PDB entry 3T6Q | X-ray diffraction, 1.90 A resolution | chains A and C of the 4 polymer chains in the assembly

== Chain A ==
Protein: CD180 antigen
Organism: Mus musculus
UniProt: Q62192 (CD180_MOUSE); residues 21-626 here = UniProt positions 21-626
Chain sequence (606 residues; each row starts with the number of its first residue):
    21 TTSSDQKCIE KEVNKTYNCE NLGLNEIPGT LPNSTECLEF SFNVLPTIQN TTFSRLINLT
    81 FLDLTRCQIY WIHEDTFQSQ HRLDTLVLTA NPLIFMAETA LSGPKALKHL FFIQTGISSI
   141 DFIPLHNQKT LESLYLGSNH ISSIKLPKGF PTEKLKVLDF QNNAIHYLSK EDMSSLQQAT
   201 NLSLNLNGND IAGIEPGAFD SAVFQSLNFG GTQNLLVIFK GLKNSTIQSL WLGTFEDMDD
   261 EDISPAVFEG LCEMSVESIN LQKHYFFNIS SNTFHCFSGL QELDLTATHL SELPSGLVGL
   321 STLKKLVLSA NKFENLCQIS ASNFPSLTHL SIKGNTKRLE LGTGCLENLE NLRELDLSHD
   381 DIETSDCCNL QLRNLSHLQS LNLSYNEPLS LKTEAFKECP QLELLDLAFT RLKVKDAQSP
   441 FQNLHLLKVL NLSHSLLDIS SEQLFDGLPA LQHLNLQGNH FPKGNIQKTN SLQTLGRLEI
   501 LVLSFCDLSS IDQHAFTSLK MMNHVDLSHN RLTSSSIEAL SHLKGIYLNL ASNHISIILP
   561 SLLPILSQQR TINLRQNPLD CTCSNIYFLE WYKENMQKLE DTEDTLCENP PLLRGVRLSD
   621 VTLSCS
Unresolved in the structure: 21-25
Disulfides: Cys28-Cys39, Cys272-Cys296, Cys337-Cys365, Cys387-Cys388, Cys581-Cys607, Cys583-Cys625
Glycans and other covalent adducts: N-acetylglucosamine (NAG) linked to Asn34, Asn53, Asn70, Asn244, Asn394, Asn451; glycan linked to Asn402
Ion coordination: Cu ion: Glu269, His295
Curated features (UniProtKB/Swiss-Prot):
  - glycosylation (N-linked (GlcNAc...) asparagine): Asn34, Asn53, Asn70, Asn78, Asn201, Asn244, Asn288, Asn394, Asn402, Asn451

== Chain C ==
Protein: Lymphocyte antigen 86
Organism: Mus musculus
UniProt: O88188 (LY86_MOUSE); numbering as in UniProt (aligned over 20-162)
Chain sequence (145 residues; numbered 20 to 164; the number before each row is that of its first residue):
    20 DHGSENGWPK HTACNSGGLE VVYQSCDPLQ DFGLSIDQCS KQIQSNLNIR FGIILRQDIR
    80 KLFLDITLMA KGSSILNYSY PLCEEDQPKF SFCGRRKGEQ IYYAGPVNNP GLDVPQGEYQ
   140 LLLELYNENR ATVACANATV TSSEF
Unresolved in the structure: 20-25
Disulfides: Cys33-Cys58, Cys45-Cys154, Cys102-Cys112
Glycans and other covalent adducts: N-acetylglucosamine (NAG) linked to Asn96, Asn156
Differences from the reference sequence: expression tag (163-164)
Curated features (UniProtKB/Swiss-Prot):
  - glycosylation (N-linked (GlcNAc...) asparagine): Asn96, Asn156

== Interface between chain A and chain C ==
Residue-residue contacts (45):
  Glu40(A) with Lys116(C), salt bridge
  Asn41(A) with Leu48(C); Arg75(C), hydrogen bond
  Ser61(A) with Lys116(C), hydrogen bond
  Phe62(A) with Leu74(C); Arg75(C)
  Asp83(A) with Lys116(C), salt bridge
  Thr85(A) with Lys116(C); Gly117(C)
  Arg86(A) with Ile73(C); Gly117(C), hydrogen bond (side chain-backbone); Gln119(C)
  Thr109(A) with Lys116(C)
  Ala110(A) with Gly117(C)
  Phe131(A) with Arg115(C)
  Ile133(A) with Arg115(C); Glu118(C)
  Gln134(A) with Arg114(C); Glu118(C); Gln119(C), hydrogen bond (side chain-backbone)
  Tyr155(A) with Arg115(C)
  Ser158(A) with Arg114(C); Glu118(C), hydrogen bond
  Gln181(A) with Cys112(C); Arg114(C)
  Asn182(A) with Arg114(C)
  Trp251(A) with Pro107(C), hydrophobic
  Phe255(A) with Pro107(C); Lys108(C); Phe109(C); Ser110(C)
  Glu256(A) with Lys108(C), hydrogen bond (backbone-backbone); Phe109(C); Pro125(C); Asn127(C)
  Asp257(A) with Phe109(C); Ser110(C), hydrogen bond; Tyr122(C)
  Gln282(A) with Gln106(C); Pro107(C), hydrogen bond (side chain-backbone)
  Lys283(A) with Gln106(C), hydrogen bond; Lys108(C)
  Thr306(A) with Gln106(C)
  Ala307(A) with Gln106(C)
  Lys353(A) with Asp105(C), salt bridge
Interface residues without a listed pair, chain A (28 interface residues in all): Asn207, Met258, Ala330
Interface residues without a listed pair, chain C (21 interface residues in all): Gly113

== In short ==
Chain A and chain C form an interface of 28 and 21 residues respectively, with 9 hydrogen bonds and 3 salt
bridges. Polar contacts include Glu40(A)-Lys116(C), Asp83(A)-Lys116(C) and Lys353(A)-Asp105(C).
N-acetylglucosamine is covalently linked to Asn34(A), Asn53(A), Asn70(A), Asn244(A), Asn394(A) and Asn451(A).
Chain A is CD180 antigen and chain C is Lymphocyte antigen 86, both from Mus musculus; the structure, Crystal
structure of mouse RP105/MD-1 complex, was determined by X-ray diffraction together with 3B2D from the same
study.
